2OG3 - chain A; structure by X-ray diffraction, 1.85 A resolution.

[Chain A]
Molecule: Nucleocapsid protein
Source organism: SARS coronavirus Tor2
Notes: fragment: rna binding domain of N protein
UniProtKB: P59595 (NCAP_CVHSA); aligned to UniProt positions 49-129 over residues 49-129 (the alignment contains insertions or deletions, so no single offset holds)
Sequence (138 residues; each row starts with the number of its first residue; note: 45 numbers in that range are skipped by the numbering (no residue carries them; nothing is unmodelled there); numbers below 1 keep their minus sign (Met-8 is residue -8)):
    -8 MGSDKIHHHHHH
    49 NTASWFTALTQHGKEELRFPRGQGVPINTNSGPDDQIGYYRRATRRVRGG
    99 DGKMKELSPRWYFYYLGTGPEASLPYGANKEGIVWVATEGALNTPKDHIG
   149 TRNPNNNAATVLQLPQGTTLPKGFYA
Unresolved in the structure: -8 to 3, 49, 92-104
Sequence notes: cloning artifact (-8 to -3); expression tag (-2 to 3)
Swiss-Prot annotation at these positions:
  - binding site (RNA): Arg93, Arg108
Reported in the primary citation:
  - conformationally variable residues (order/disorder transition): Leu57 to Gly72

[In short]
Curated annotation (UniProt) lists RNA-binding residues Arg93 and Arg108. The paper reports conformational
variability at Leu57.
Chain A is Nucleocapsid protein (SARS coronavirus Tor2); the structure, structure of the rna binding domain of
n protein from SARS coronavirus in cubic crystal form, was determined by X-ray diffraction, deposited together
with 2OFZ.
